Entry 5HU8 (X-ray diffraction, 2.45 A resolution); this record covers chains C and D of the 6 polymer chains in the assembly.

[Chain C]
Name: hemagglutinin HA1
Source organism: unidentified influenza virus
Chain sequence (334 residues; each row starts with the number of its first residue; numbers below 1 keep their minus sign (Ala-4 is residue -4)):
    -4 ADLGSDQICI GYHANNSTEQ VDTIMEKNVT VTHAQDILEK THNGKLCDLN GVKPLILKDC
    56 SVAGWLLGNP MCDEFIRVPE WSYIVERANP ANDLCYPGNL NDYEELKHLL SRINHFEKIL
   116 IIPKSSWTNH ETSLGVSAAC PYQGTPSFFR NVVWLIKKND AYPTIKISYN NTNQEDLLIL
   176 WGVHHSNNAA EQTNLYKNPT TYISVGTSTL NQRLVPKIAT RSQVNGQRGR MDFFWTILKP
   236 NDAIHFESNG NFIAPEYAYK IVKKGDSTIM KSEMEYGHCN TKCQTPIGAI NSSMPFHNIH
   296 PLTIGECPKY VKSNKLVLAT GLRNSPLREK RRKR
Not modelled in the structure: -4 to -1, 320-329
Cystine bridges: Cys42-Cys274, Cys55-Cys67, Cys90-Cys135, Cys278-Cys302
Glycans and other covalent adducts: glycan linked to Asn23; N-acetylglucosamine (NAG) linked to Asn165, Asn286
Reported in the primary citation:
  - post-translational modification sites: Asn23, Asn165, Asn286

[Chain D]
Name: hemagglutinin HA2
Source organism: unidentified influenza virus
Chain sequence (181 residues; numbered 1 to 181; the number before each row is that of its first residue):
     1 GLFGAIAGFI EGGWQGMVDG WYGYHHSNEQ GSGYAADKES TQKAIDGVTN KVNSIIDKMN
    61 TQFEAVGREF NNLERRIENL NKKMEDGFLD VWTYNAELLV LMENERTLDF HDSNVKNLYD
   121 KVRLQLRDNA KELGNGCFEF YHKCDNKCME SVRNGTYDYP QYSEEARLKR EEISSGRLVP
   181 R
Not modelled in the structure: 1-11, 174-181
Cystine bridges: Cys144-Cys148

[Chain C / chain D interface]
Contacting residue pairs (120):
  Ser0(C) - Glu139(D)  hydrogen bond
  Ser0(C) - Phe140(D)
  Asp1(C) - Ser27(D)
  Asp1(C) - Asn28(D)
  Asp1(C) - Glu29(D)
  Asp1(C) - Phe138(D)
  Asp1(C) - Glu139(D)
  Asp1(C) - Phe140(D)  hydrogen bond (backbone-backbone)
  Asp1(C) - Lys143(D)
  Asp1(C) - Cys144(D)  hydrogen bond (side chain-backbone)
  Gln2(C) - His25(D)
  Gln2(C) - His26(D)
  Gln2(C) - Ser27(D)  hydrogen bond (backbone-backbone)
  Gln2(C) - Leu133(D)
  Gln2(C) - Cys137(D)
  Gln2(C) - Phe138(D)
  Gln2(C) - Glu139(D)
  Gln2(C) - Met149(D)
  Ile3(C) - His25(D)
  Ile3(C) - Cys137(D)
  Ile3(C) - Phe138(D)  hydrogen bond (backbone-backbone)
  Ile3(C) - Phe140(D)
  Ile3(C) - Met149(D)
  Ile3(C) - Val152(D)  hydrophobic
  Cys4(C) - Trp14(D)
  Cys4(C) - Gly23(D)
  Cys4(C) - Tyr24(D)
  Cys4(C) - His25(D)  hydrogen bond (backbone-backbone)
  Cys4(C) - Gly136(D)
  Cys4(C) - Cys137(D)  disulfide
  Ile5(C) - Trp14(D)
  Ile5(C) - Gly23(D)
  Ile5(C) - Tyr24(D)  hydrophobic
  Ile5(C) - Val115(D)
  Ile5(C) - Val122(D)  hydrophobic
  Ile5(C) - Gly136(D)  hydrogen bond (backbone-backbone)
  Gly6(C) - Trp14(D)
  Gly6(C) - Met17(D)
  Gly6(C) - Tyr22(D)
  Gly6(C) - Gly23(D)  hydrogen bond (backbone-backbone)
  Tyr7(C) - Gly12(D)
  Tyr7(C) - Gly13(D)
  Tyr7(C) - Trp14(D)  hydrogen bond (backbone-backbone)
  Tyr7(C) - Trp21(D)
  His8(C) - Met17(D)  hydrogen bond (side chain-backbone)
  His8(C) - Gly20(D)  hydrogen bond (side chain-backbone)
  His8(C) - Trp21(D)  hydrogen bond (backbone-backbone)
  Ala9(C) - Trp14(D)
  Ala9(C) - Gln15(D)
  Asn10(C) - Gln15(D)  hydrogen bond (backbone-side chain)
  Val16(C) - Asn104(D)
  Asp17(C) - Leu101(D)
  Asp17(C) - Asn104(D)  hydrogen bond (backbone-side chain)
  Thr18(C) - Leu101(D)
  Thr18(C) - Asn104(D)
  Thr18(C) - Glu105(D)
  Ile19(C) - Leu101(D)  hydrogen bond (backbone-backbone)
  Ile19(C) - Met102(D)  hydrophobic
  Ile19(C) - Glu105(D)
  Met20(C) - Glu105(D)
  Val24(C) - Leu108(D)  hydrophobic
  His28(C) - Trp21(D)
  Gln30(C) - Val52(D)
  Ile32(C) - Ile55(D)  hydrophobic
  Glu99(C) - Glu69(D)
  Glu99(C) - Asn71(D)
  His103(C) - Glu69(D)  salt bridge
  Arg107(C) - Phe63(D)
  Asp261(C) - Phe63(D)
  Ser262(C) - Ala65(D)
  Thr263(C) - Ala65(D)
  Thr263(C) - Val66(D)
  Thr263(C) - Gly67(D)
  Thr263(C) - Glu69(D)  hydrogen bond
  Ile264(C) - Glu69(D)
  Ser288(C) - Ile56(D)
  Pro290(C) - Met59(D)
  Phe291(C) - Met59(D)  hydrophobic
  Phe291(C) - Trp92(D)  hydrophobic
  Phe291(C) - Ala96(D)  hydrophobic
  Pro296(C) - Val66(D)
  Leu297(C) - Val66(D)
  Leu297(C) - Arg68(D)
  Thr298(C) - Glu64(D)
  Thr298(C) - Ala65(D)
  Thr298(C) - Val66(D)  hydrogen bond (backbone-backbone)
  Ile299(C) - Glu64(D)
  Gly300(C) - Gln62(D)
  Gly300(C) - Phe63(D)
  Gly300(C) - Glu64(D)  hydrogen bond (backbone-backbone)
  Glu301(C) - Thr61(D)
  Glu301(C) - Gln62(D)
  Glu301(C) - Phe63(D)
  Cys302(C) - Thr61(D)  hydrogen bond (backbone-side chain)
  Lys304(C) - Met59(D)
  Lys304(C) - Asn60(D)  hydrogen bond (side chain-backbone)
  Lys304(C) - Trp92(D)
  Tyr305(C) - Leu89(D)  hydrophobic
  Val306(C) - Trp92(D)  hydrophobic
  Val306(C) - Thr93(D)
  Lys307(C) - Thr93(D)  hydrogen bond (backbone-side chain)
  Ser308(C) - Glu97(D)  hydrogen bond
  Leu311(C) - Ala96(D)  hydrophobic
  Leu311(C) - Glu97(D)
  Val312(C) - Val100(D)
  Val312(C) - Asn104(D)  hydrogen bond (backbone-side chain)
  Leu313(C) - Ile55(D)  hydrophobic
  Leu313(C) - Asn104(D)
  Ala314(C) - Asn104(D)  hydrogen bond (backbone-side chain)
  Ala314(C) - Thr107(D)
  Thr315(C) - Trp21(D)
  Thr315(C) - Val48(D)
  Thr315(C) - Val52(D)
  Thr315(C) - His111(D)
  Gly316(C) - Leu108(D)
  Gly316(C) - His111(D)  hydrogen bond (backbone-side chain)
  Leu317(C) - Trp21(D)
  Leu317(C) - Tyr22(D)  hydrophobic
  Leu317(C) - His111(D)
  Arg318(C) - Leu108(D)
Also at the interface, not in a pair above, chain C (57 interface residues in all): Asn11, Val26, Leu44, Lys102, Met289, Pro303, Lys310
Also at the interface, not in a pair above, chain D (65 interface residues in all): Val18, Glu85, Glu103, Leu118, Tyr119, Leu126, His142, Asp145, Arg153
Disulfides between the chains: Cys4(C)-Cys137(D)

[Overview]
57 residues of chain C face 65 of chain D across their interface, with 1 disulfide bond, 25 hydrogen bonds and
1 salt bridge. Among the polar pairs are His103(C)-Glu69(D), Ser0(C)-Glu139(D) and Asp1(C)-Cys144(D).
N-acetylglucosamine is covalently linked to Asn165(C) and Asn286(C). From the paper: modification sites
Asn23(C), Asn165(C) and Asn286(C).
Chain C is hemagglutinin HA1 and chain D is hemagglutinin HA2, both from unidentified influenza virus; the
structure, The crystal structure of hemagglutinin from A/Sichuan/26221/2014 (H5N6) influenza virus, was
determined by X-ray diffraction, deposited together with 5HUF, 5HUG, 5HUK, 5HUM and 5HUN.
